PDB entry 7L99 | X-ray diffraction, 1.90 A resolution | chain A

[Chain A]
Protein: Bromodomain testis-specific protein
Organism: Homo sapiens
Notes: fragment: bromodomain 2
UniProtKB: Q58F21 (BRDT_HUMAN); residues 268-379 here correspond to UniProt positions 269-380 (UniProt number = residue number + 1)
Chain sequence (135 residues; each row starts with the number of its first residue):
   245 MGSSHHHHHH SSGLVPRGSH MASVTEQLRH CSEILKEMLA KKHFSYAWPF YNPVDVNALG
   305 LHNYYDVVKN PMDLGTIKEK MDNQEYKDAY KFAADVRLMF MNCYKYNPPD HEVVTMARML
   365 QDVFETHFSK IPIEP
Unresolved in the structure: 245-265, 379
Differences from the reference sequence: initiating methionine (245); expression tag (246-267)
Residues lining bound ligands: XWJ (N-[3-(acetylamino)-4-methylphenyl]-3-(4-amino-2-methylphenyl)-1-methyl-1H-indazole-5-carboxamide): W292, P293, F294, V298, L303, L305, N307, Y308, V311, N346, C347, Y350, N351, P352, H355, V357
What the authors report for this chain:
  - conformationally variable residues (loop rearrangement): L305 to Y308
  - binding site for XWJ: P293, N307, R341, Y348, N351, P352, P353, H355
  - specificity-determining residues: H355

[Overview]
Chain A binds compound XWJ. The paper reports a binding site for XWJ at P293, N307 and R341 among others; the
specificity determinant H355.
Chain A is Bromodomain testis-specific protein (Homo sapiens); the structure, Crystal structure of BRDT
bromodomain 2 in complex with CDD-1302, was determined by X-ray diffraction (same publication as 7L9A).
